PDB entry 9G3B | X-ray diffraction, 1.90 A resolution | chain C

# Chain C
Name: Metp artificial protein
Amino-acid sequence (30 residues; numbered 0 to 29; the number before each row is that of its first residue; numbering starts at 0):
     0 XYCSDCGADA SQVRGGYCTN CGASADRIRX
Modified / non-standard residues: ACE (acetyl group) at position 0, NH2 (amino group) at position 29; Ala9, Ala24 (alpha-aminoisobutyric acid; AIB)
Ion coordination: Cd2+: Cys2, Cys5, Cys17, Cys20

# Overview
The Cd2+ site is built by Cys2, Cys5, Cys17 and Cys20.
Chain C is Metp artificial protein; the structure, Crystal Structure of the artificial protein METP in complex
with cadmium ion at different temperature, 130 ..., was determined by X-ray diffraction (same publication as
9G39, 9G3A, 9G3C and 9G3U).
